4WTP - chain A; structure by X-ray diffraction, 1.30 A resolution.

[Chain A]
Molecule: beta-1,3-glucanosyltransferase
From: Rhizomucor miehei CAU432
Notes: EC 2.4.1.-
Sequence (298 residues; numbered -33 to 264; the number before each row is that of its first residue; numbers below 1 keep their minus sign (Met-33 is residue -33)):
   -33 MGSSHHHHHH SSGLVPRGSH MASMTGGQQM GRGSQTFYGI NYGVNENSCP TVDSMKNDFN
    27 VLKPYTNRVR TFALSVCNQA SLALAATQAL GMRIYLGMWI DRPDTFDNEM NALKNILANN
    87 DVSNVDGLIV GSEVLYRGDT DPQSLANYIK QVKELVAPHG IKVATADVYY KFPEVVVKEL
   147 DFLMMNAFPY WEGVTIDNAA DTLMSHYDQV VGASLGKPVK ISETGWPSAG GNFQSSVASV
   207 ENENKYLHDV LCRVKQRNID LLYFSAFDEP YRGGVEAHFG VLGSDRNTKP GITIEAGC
Disordered / not traced: -33 to -2
Disulfides: Cys15-Cys43, Cys218-Cys264

[Summary]
Chain A is beta-1,3-glucanosyltransferase (Rhizomucor miehei CAU432); the structure, Crystal structure of
glycoside hydrolase family 17 beta-1,3-glucanosyltransferase from Rhizomucor miehei, was determined by X-ray
diffraction, deposited together with 4WTR and 4WTS.
